PDB entry 7SKA | electron microscopy, 9.10 A resolution (very low resolution: no residue pairs are listed; an interface is given only as per-side residue counts) | chains A and B of the 6 polymer chains in the assembly

== Chain A ==
Molecule: Envelope glycoprotein gp120
Source organism: Human immunodeficiency virus 1
UniProtKB: Q6TAN8 (Q6TAN8_9HIV1); the author numbering skips numbers that UniProt does not, so the offset changes along the chain: 33-136 = UniProt 33-136; 140-500 = UniProt 137-497
Sequence (465 residues; row label = number of the first residue in the row; note: 3 numbers in that range are skipped by the numbering (no residue carries them; nothing is unmodelled there)):
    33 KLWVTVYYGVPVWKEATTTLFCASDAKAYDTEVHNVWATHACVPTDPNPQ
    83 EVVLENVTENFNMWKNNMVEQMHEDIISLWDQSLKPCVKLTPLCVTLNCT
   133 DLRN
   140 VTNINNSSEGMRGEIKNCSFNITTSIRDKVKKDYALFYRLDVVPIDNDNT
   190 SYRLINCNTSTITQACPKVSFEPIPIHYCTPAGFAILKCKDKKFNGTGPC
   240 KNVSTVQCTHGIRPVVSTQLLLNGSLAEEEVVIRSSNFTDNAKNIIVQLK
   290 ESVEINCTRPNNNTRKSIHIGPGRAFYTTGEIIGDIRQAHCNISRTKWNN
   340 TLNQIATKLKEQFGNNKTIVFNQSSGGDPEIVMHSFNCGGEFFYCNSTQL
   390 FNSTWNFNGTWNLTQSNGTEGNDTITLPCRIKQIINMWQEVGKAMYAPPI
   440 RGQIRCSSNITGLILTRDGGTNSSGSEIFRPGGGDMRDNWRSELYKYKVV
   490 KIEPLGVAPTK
Not modelled in the structure: 140-150
Disulfides: C54-C74, C119-C205, C126-C196, C131-C157, C218-C247, C228-C239, C296-C384, C330-C418, C377-C445
From the paper describing this entry:
  - post-translational modification sites: N88, N136, N160, N188, N197, N262, N276, N301, N355, N361, N448, N461

== Chain B ==
Molecule: Envelope glycoprotein gp41
Source organism: Human immunodeficiency virus 1
UniProtKB: Q6TAN8 (Q6TAN8_9HIV1); residues 521-664 here correspond to UniProt positions 519-662 (UniProt number = residue number - 2)
Sequence (144 residues; each row starts with the number of its first residue):
   521 GFLGAAGSTMGAASMTLTVQARQLLSGIVQQQNNLLRAIEAQQHLLQLTV
   571 WGIRQLQARVLAVERYLRDQQLLGIWGCSGKLICTTAVPWNASWSNKSLE
   621 QIWNNMTWMEWDREINNYTSLIHSLIEEAQNQQEKNEQELLELD
Not modelled in the structure: 663-664
Construct notes: conflict M535 (Ile533 in Q6TAN8), Q543 (Leu541 in Q6TAN8), R574 (Lys572 in Q6TAN8), N625 (His623 in Q6TAN8), M626 (Thr624 in Q6TAN8), A649 (Ser647 in Q6TAN8)
Disulfides: C598-C604
From the paper describing this entry:
  - conformationally variable residues (helix shift): Q653, E654 to D664
  - post-translational modification sites: N611, N637

== Interface between chain A and chain B ==
At this resolution (9 A) residue pairs are not listed: 66 residues of chain A and 66 of chain B lie at the interface.

== In short ==
The chain A/chain B interface involves 66 residues from each chain. From the paper: modification sites N88(A),
N136(A) and N611(B) among others; conformational variability at Q653(B) and E654(B).
Here chain A is Envelope glycoprotein gp120 and chain B is Envelope glycoprotein gp41, both from Human
immunodeficiency virus 1. Entry 7SKA (Sub-tomogram averaged structure of HIV-1 Envelope protein in native
membrane) was determined by electron microscopy.
